6RJ9 - chains C and E of the 5 polymer chains in the assembly; structure by electron microscopy, 3.20 A resolution.

== Chain C ==
Name: CRISPR-associated endonuclease Cas9 1
Source organism: Streptococcus thermophilus (strain ATCC BAA-491 / LMD-9)
Notes: EC 3.1.-.-
Reference sequence: Q03LF7 (CAS9A_STRTD); residue numbers follow UniProt; this construct covers 1-1121
Amino-acid sequence (1121 residues; row label = number of the first residue in the row):
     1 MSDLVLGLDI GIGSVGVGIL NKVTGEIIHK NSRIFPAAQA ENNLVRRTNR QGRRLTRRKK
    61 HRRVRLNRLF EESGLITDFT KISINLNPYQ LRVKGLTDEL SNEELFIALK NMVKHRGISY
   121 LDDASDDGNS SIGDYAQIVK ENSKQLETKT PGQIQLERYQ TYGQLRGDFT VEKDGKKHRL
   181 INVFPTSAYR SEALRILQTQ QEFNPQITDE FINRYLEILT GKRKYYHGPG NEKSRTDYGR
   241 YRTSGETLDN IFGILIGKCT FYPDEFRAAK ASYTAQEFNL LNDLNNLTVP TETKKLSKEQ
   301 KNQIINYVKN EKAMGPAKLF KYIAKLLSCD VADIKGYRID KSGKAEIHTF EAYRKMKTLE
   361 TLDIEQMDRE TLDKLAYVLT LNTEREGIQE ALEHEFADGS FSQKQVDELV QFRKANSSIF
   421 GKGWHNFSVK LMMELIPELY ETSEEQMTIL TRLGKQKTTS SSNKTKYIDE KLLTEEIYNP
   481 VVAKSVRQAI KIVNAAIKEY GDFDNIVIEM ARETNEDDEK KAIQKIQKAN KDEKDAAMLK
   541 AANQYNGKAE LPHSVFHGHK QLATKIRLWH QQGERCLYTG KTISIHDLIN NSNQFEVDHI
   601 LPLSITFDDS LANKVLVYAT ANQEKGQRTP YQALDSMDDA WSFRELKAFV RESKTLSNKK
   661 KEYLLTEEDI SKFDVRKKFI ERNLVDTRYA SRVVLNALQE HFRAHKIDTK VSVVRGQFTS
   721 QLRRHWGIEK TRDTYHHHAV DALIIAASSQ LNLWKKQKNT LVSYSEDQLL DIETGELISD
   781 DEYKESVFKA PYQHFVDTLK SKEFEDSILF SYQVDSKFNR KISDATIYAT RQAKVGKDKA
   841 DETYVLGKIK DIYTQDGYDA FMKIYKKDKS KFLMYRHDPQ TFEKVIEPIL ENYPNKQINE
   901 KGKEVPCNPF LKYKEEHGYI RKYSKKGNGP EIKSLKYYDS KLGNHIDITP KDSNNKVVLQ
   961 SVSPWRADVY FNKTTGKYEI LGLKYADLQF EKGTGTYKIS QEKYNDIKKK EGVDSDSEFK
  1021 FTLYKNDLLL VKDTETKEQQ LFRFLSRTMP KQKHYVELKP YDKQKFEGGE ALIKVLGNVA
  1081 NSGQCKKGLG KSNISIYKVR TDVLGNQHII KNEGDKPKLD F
Unresolved in the structure: 1-2, 123-133, 291-293, 457-463, 510-689, 728-735, 750-807, 893-908
Differences from the reference sequence: conflict Thr-56 (Ala in Q03LF7), Ile-132 (Val in Q03LF7)
Swiss-Prot annotation at these positions:
  - active site: Asp-9 (For RuvC-like nuclease domain), His-599 (Proton acceptor for HNH nuclease domain)
  - binding site (Mg(2+)): Asp-9, Glu-509, Glu-513, His-738

== Chain E ==
Molecule: tDNA20
Sequence (20 nucleotides; numbered 1 to 20; the number before each row is that of its first residue):
     1 AATACTTTTA TCAACGCAAG
Unresolved in the structure: 20

== How chain C and chain E interact ==
Residue-residue contacts (27; chain C residue first):
  Tyr-225(C) with DT7(E), sugar contact
  Phe-252(C) with DT8(E), base contact
  Leu-255(C) with DT9(E), phosphate contact; DA10(E), sugar contact
  Ile-256(C) with DT9(E), phosphate contact; DA10(E), phosphate contact
  Gly-257(C) with DA10(E), hydrogen bond to the phosphate
  Arg-267(C) with DA10(E), salt bridge to the phosphate; DT11(E), salt bridge to the phosphate
  Asn-286(C) with DA18(E), sugar contact
  Gly-336(C) with DA18(E), phosphate contact
  Tyr-337(C) with DC17(E), sugar contact
  Arg-338(C) with DG16(E), base contact; DC17(E), sugar contact
  Ile-339(C) with DG16(E), phosphate contact; DC17(E), sugar contact
  Leu-381(C) with DT9(E), phosphate contact
  Thr-383(C) with DT8(E), phosphate contact
  Trp-424(C) with DT9(E), hydrogen bond to the phosphate; DA10(E), phosphate contact
  Glu-445(C) with DA18(E), base contact; DA19(E), sugar contact
  Gln-446(C) with DA18(E), base contact
  Met-447(C) with DA19(E), base contact
  Tyr-478(C) with DT11(E), phosphate contact; DC12(E), phosphate contact
  Ala-825(C) with DA1(E), phosphate contact
Interface residues without a listed pair, chain C (25 interface residues in all): Asn-49, Tyr-120, Tyr-135, Lys-341, Thr-380, Thr-826
Interface residues without a listed pair, chain E (15 interface residues in all): DA4, DC5, DT6, DC15

== Overview ==
The interface between chain C and chain E involves 25 residues on one side and 15 on the other, with 2
hydrogen bonds and 2 salt bridges. Among the polar pairs are Gly-257(C)/DA10(E), Trp-424(C)/DT9(E) and
Arg-267(C)/DA10(E).
Here chain C is CRISPR-associated endonuclease Cas9 1 (Streptococcus thermophilus (strain ATCC BAA-491 /
LMD-9)) and chain E is tDNA20. Entry 6RJ9 (Cryo-EM structure of St1Cas9-sgRNA-tDNA20-AcrIIA6 monomeric
assembly) was determined by electron microscopy, deposited together with 6RJA, 6RJD and 6RJG.
